PDB entry 8XYP | electron microscopy, 2.54 A resolution | chains A and C of the 4 polymer chains in the assembly

Chain A:
Protein: MT-a70 family protein
Source organism: Tetrahymena thermophila SB210
Reference sequence: Q22GC0 (Q22GC0_TETTS); residues 1-372 here correspond to UniProt positions 57-428 (UniProt number = residue number + 56)
Amino-acid sequence (378 residues; each row starts with the number of its first residue; numbers below 1 keep their minus sign (Gly-5 is residue -5)):
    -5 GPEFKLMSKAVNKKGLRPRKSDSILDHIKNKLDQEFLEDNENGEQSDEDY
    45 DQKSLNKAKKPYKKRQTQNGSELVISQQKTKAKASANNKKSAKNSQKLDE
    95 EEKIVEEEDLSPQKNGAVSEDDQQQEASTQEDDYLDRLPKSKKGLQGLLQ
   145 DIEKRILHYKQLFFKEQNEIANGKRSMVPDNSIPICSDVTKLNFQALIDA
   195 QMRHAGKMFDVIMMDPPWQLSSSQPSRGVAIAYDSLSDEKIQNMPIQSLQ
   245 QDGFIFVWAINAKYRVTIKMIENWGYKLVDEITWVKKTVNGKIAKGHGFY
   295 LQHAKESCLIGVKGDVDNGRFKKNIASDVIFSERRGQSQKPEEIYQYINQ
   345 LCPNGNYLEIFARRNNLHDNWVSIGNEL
Not modelled in the structure: -5 to 135, 215-226
Sequence notes: expression tag (-5 to 0)
Small-molecule neighbours: S-adenosylhomocysteine (SAH): Ser181, Asp182, Val183, Thr184, Asp209, Pro211, Tyr227, Asp228, Leu230, Ser332, Gln333, Lys334, Glu353, Phe355, Ala356, Arg357, Asn359, Asn360, Gly369, Asn370, Glu371
Reported in the primary citation:
  - mutagenesis - D209N, H291F: abolished catalytic activity
  - mutagenesis - R221A, K280E, K286A/K289E: decreased binding to DNA
  - mutagenesis - D209A: abolished catalytic activity (proposed by the authors, not directly observed)

Chain C:
Protein: Myb-like DNA-binding domain protein
Source organism: Tetrahymena thermophila SB210
Reference sequence: Q22VV9 (Q22VV9_TETTS); residue numbers follow UniProt; this construct covers 2-360
Amino-acid sequence (364 residues; numbered -3 to 360; the number before each row is that of its first residue; numbers below 1 keep their minus sign (Gly-3 is residue -3)):
    -3 GPGRPSLKKGKFQHNQSKSLWNYTLSPGWREEEVKILKSALQLFGIGKWK
    47 KIMESGCLPGKSIGQIYMQTQRLLGQQSLGDFMGLQIDLEAVFNQNMKKQ
    97 DVLRKNNCIINTGDNPTKEERKRRIEQNRKIYGLSAKQIAEIKLPKVKKH
   147 APQYMTLEDIENEKFTNLEILTHLYNLKAEIVRRLAEQGETIAQPSIIKS
   197 LNNLNHNLEQNQNSNSSTETKVTLEQSGKKKYKVLAIEETELQNGPIATN
   247 SQKKSINGKRKNNRKINSDSEGNEEDISLEDIDSQESEINSEEIVEDDEE
   297 DEQIEEPSKIKKRKKNPEQESEEDDIEEDQEEDELVVNEEEIFEDDDDDE
   347 DNQDSSEDDDDDED
Not modelled in the structure: -3 to 151, 184-360
Sequence notes: expression tag (-3 to 1)

Chain A / chain C interface:
Residue-residue contacts (25; chain A residue first):
  Leu139(A) with Arg180(C); Leu181(C), hydrophobic
  Leu142(A) with Leu153(C), hydrophobic; Leu173(C), hydrophobic; Ile177(C), hydrophobic
  Leu143(A) with Ile177(C), hydrophobic
  Ile146(A) with Leu153(C), hydrophobic; Leu170(C); Leu173(C), hydrophobic; Lys174(C); Ile177(C), hydrophobic
  Arg149(A) with Leu153(C); Glu157(C), salt bridge; Leu170(C)
  Ile150(A) with Leu167(C); Leu170(C), hydrophobic; Tyr171(C)
  Tyr153(A) with Glu157(C), hydrogen bond; Asn163(C); Ile166(C), hydrophobic; Leu167(C)
  Lys154(A) with Leu167(C); Tyr171(C)
  Phe157(A) with Leu167(C), hydrophobic
  Glu160(A) with Asn163(C)
Other interface residues (no listed pair), chain A (11 interface residues in all): Leu156
Other interface residues (no listed pair), chain C (14 interface residues in all): Leu164, Val178

In short:
11 residues of chain A face 14 of chain C across their interface, with 1 hydrogen bond and 1 salt bridge.
Polar pairs include Arg149(A)-Glu157(C) and Tyr153(A)-Glu157(C). Bound to chain A: S-adenosylhomocysteine.
From the paper: D209N, H291F and D209A of chain A abolish catalytic activity; R221A, K280E and K286A/K289E of
chain A reduce binding to DNA.
Here chain A is MT-a70 family protein and chain C is Myb-like DNA-binding domain protein, both from
Tetrahymena thermophila SB210. Entry 8XYP (Cryo-EM structure of SAH-bound Tetrahymena DNA methyltransferase
complex MTA1c) was determined by electron microscopy, deposited together with 8XYL, 8XYQ, 8XYX, 9U92, 9U9K and
9VU6.
